4XLP - chains C and D of the 8 polymer chains in the assembly; structure by X-ray diffraction, 4.00 A resolution.

# Chain C
Molecule: DNA-directed RNA polymerase subunit beta
From: Thermus aquaticus
Notes: EC 2.7.7.6
Reference sequence: Q9KWU7 (RPOB_THEAQ); residue numbers follow UniProt; this construct covers 1-1119
Sequence (1119 residues; numbered 1 to 1119; the number before each row is that of its first residue):
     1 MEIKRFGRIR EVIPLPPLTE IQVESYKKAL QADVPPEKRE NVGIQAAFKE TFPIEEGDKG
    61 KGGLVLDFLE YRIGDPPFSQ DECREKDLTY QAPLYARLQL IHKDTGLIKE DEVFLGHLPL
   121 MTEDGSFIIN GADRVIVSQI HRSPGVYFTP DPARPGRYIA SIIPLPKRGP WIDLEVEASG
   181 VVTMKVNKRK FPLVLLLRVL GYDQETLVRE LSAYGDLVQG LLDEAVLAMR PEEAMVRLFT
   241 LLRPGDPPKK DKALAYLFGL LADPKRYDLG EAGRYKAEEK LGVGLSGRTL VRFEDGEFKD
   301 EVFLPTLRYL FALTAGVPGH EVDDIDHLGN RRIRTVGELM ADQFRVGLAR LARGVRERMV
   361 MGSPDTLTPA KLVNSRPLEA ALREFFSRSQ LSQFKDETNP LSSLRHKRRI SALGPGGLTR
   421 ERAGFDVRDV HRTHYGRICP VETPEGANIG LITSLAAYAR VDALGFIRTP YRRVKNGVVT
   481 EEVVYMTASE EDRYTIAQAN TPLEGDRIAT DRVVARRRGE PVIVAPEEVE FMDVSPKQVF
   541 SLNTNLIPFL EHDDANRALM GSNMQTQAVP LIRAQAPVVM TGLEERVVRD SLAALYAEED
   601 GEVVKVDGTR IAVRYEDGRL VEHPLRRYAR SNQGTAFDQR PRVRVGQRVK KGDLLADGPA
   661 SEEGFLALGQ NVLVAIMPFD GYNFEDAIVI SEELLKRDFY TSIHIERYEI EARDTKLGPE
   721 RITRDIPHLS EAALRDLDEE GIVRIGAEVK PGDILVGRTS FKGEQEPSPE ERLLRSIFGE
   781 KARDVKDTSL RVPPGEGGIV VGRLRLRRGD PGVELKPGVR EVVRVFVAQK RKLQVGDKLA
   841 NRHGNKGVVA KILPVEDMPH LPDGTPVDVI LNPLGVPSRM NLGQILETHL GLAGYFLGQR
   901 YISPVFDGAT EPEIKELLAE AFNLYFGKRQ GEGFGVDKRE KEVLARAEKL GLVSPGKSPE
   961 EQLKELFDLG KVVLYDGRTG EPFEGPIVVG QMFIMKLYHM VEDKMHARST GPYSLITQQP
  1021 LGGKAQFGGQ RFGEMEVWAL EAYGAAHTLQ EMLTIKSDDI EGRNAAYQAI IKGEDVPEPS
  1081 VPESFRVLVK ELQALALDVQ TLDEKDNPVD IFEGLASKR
Not modelled in the structure: 1, 57-61, 1119

# Chain D
Molecule: DNA-directed RNA polymerase subunit beta'
From: Thermus aquaticus
Notes: EC 2.7.7.6
Reference sequence: Q9KWU6 (RPOC_THEAQ); numbering as in UniProt (aligned over 1-1524)
Sequence (1524 residues; row label = number of the first residue in the row):
     1 MKKEVRKVRI ALASPEKIRS WSYGEVEKPE TINYRTLKPE RDGLFDERIF GPIKDYECAC
    61 GKYKRQRFEG KVCERCGVEV TRSIVRRYRM GHIELATPAA HIWFVKDVPS KIGTLLDLSA
   121 TELEQVLYFN KYIVLDPKGA VLDGVPVEKR QLLTDEEYRE LRYGKQETYP LPAGVDALVK
   181 DGEEVVKGQE LAPGVVSRMD GVALYRFPRR VRVDYLRKER AALRIPLSAW VEKEAYRPGE
   241 VLAELSEPYL FRAEESGVVE LKDLAEGHLI YLRQEEEVVA RYFLPAGMTP LVVEGEIVEV
   301 GQPLAEGKGL LRLPRHMTAK EVEAEEEGDS VHLTLFLEWT EPKDYKVAPH MNVIVPEGAK
   361 VQAGEKIVAA IDPEEEVIAE AEGVVHLHEP ASILVVKARV YPFEDDVEVT TGDRVAPGDV
   421 LADGGKVKSE IYGRVEVDLV RNVVRVVESY DIDARMGAEA IQELLKELDL EKLERELLEE
   481 MKHPSRARRA KARKRLEVVR AFLDSGNRPE WMILEAVPVL PPDLRPMVQV DGGRFATSDL
   541 NDLYRRLINR NNRLKKLLAQ GAPEIIIRNE KRMLQEAVDA VIDNGRRGSP VTNPGSERPL
   601 RSLTDILSGK QGRFRQNLLG KRVDYSGRSV IVVGPQLKLH QCGLPKRMAL ELFKPFLLKK
   661 MEEKAFAPNV KAARRMLERQ RDIKDEVWDA LEEVIHGKVV LLNRAPTLHR LGIQAFQPVL
   721 VEGQSIQLHP LVCEAFNADF DGDQMAVHVP LSSFAQAEAR IQMLSAHNLL SPASGEPLAK
   781 PSRDIILGLY YITQVRKEKK GAGMAFATPE EALAAYERGE VALNAPIVVA GRETSVGRLK
   841 FVFANPDEAL LAVAHGLLDL QDVVTVRYLG RRLETSPGRI LFARIVGEAV GDEKVAQELI
   901 QMDVPQEKNS LKDLVYQAFL RLGMEKTARL LDALKYYGFT LSTTSGITIG IDDAVIPEEK
   961 QRYLEEADRK LRQIEQAYEM GFLTDRERYD QVIQLWTETT EKVTQAVFKN FEENYPFNPL
  1021 YVMAQSGARG NPQQIRQLCG MRGLMQKPSG ETFEVPVRSS FREGLTVLEY FISSHGARKG
  1081 GADTALRTAD SGYLTRKLVD VAHEIVVREA DCGTTNYISV PLFQMDEVTR TLRLRKRSDI
  1141 ESGLYGRVLA REVEALGRRL EEGRYLSLED VHFLIKAAEA GEVREVPVRS PLTCQTRYGV
  1201 CQKCYGYDLS MARPVSIGEA VGVVAAESIG EPGTQLTMRT FHTGGVAVGT DITQGLPRVI
  1261 ELFEARRPKA KAVISEIDGV VRIEEGEDRL SVFVESEGFS KEYKLPKDAR LLVKDGDYVE
  1321 AGQPLTRGAI DPHQLLEAKG PEAVERYLVD EIQKVYRAQG VKLHDKHIEI VVRQMLKYVE
  1381 VTDPGDSRLL EGQVLEKWDV EALNERLIAE GKVPVAWKPL LMGVTKSALS TKSWLSAASF
  1441 QNTTHVLTEA AIAGKKDELI GLKENVILGR LIPAGTGSDF VRFTQVVDQR TLKAIEEARK
  1501 EAVEAKEKEA PRRPVRREQP GKGL
Not modelled in the structure: 1, 1239-1252, 1506-1524
Metal / ion sites: Zn2+ site 1: Cys-58, Cys-60, Cys-73, Cys-76; Mg2+: Asp-739, Asp-741, Asp-743; Zn2+ site 2: Cys-1112, Cys-1194, Cys-1201, Cys-1204
UniProt features mapped onto this chain:
  - binding site (Zn(2+)): Cys-58, Cys-60, Cys-73, Cys-76, Cys-1112, Cys-1194, Cys-1201, Cys-1204
  - binding site (Mg(2+)): Asp-739, Asp-741, Asp-743

# Interface between chain C and chain D
Contacting residue pairs (379):
  Phe-425(C) / Ala-1082(D)  hydrophobic
  Phe-425(C) / Asp-1083(D)
  Phe-425(C) / Leu-1086(D)  hydrophobic
  Arg-428(C) / Arg-1078(D)  hydrogen bond (backbone-side chain)
  Asp-429(C) / Pro-1048(D)
  Asp-429(C) / Arg-1078(D)
  Asp-429(C) / Lys-1079(D)
  Val-430(C) / Pro-1048(D)
  Val-430(C) / Phe-1071(D)  hydrophobic
  Val-430(C) / His-1075(D)  hydrogen bond (backbone-side chain)
  Val-430(C) / Arg-1078(D)
  His-431(C) / Phe-1071(D)
  His-431(C) / His-1075(D)
  Arg-432(C) / Phe-1071(D)
  His-434(C) / Phe-1071(D)
  Tyr-435(C) / Val-1067(D)
  Tyr-435(C) / Leu-1068(D)  hydrophobic
  Tyr-435(C) / Phe-1071(D)
  Cys-439(C) / Arg-1078(D)  hydrogen bond (backbone-side chain)
  Pro-440(C) / Phe-1071(D)  hydrophobic
  Pro-440(C) / Ser-1074(D)
  Pro-440(C) / Arg-1078(D)  hydrogen bond (backbone-side chain)
  Val-441(C) / Tyr-1070(D)  hydrophobic
  Gly-446(C) / Ala-1085(D)
  Ile-449(C) / Arg-1078(D)
  Ile-449(C) / Gly-1081(D)
  Gly-450(C) / Arg-1078(D)
  Thr-453(C) / Arg-1078(D)
  Gln-498(C) / Val-1067(D)
  Gln-498(C) / Leu-1068(D)
  Val-514(C) / Leu-1068(D)  hydrophobic
  Arg-516(C) / Leu-1068(D)
  Pro-521(C) / Phe-1053(D)
  Pro-521(C) / Ile-1072(D)  hydrophobic
  Pro-536(C) / Val-1067(D)  hydrophobic
  Val-539(C) / Val-1067(D)  hydrophobic
  Phe-540(C) / Tyr-1070(D)  hydrophobic
  Leu-550(C) / Tyr-1070(D)
  Glu-551(C) / Phe-1061(D)
  Glu-551(C) / Gly-1064(D)
  Glu-551(C) / Leu-1065(D)  hydrogen bond (backbone-backbone)
  His-552(C) / Phe-1061(D)  hydrogen bond (side chain-backbone)
  His-552(C) / Arg-1062(D)  hydrogen bond (side chain-backbone)
  His-552(C) / Glu-1063(D)
  His-552(C) / Gly-1064(D)
  Asp-553(C) / Phe-1061(D)
  Asp-553(C) / Tyr-1070(D)  hydrogen bond (backbone-side chain)
  Asp-554(C) / Arg-1042(D)  salt bridge
  Asp-554(C) / Phe-1061(D)
  Asp-554(C) / Tyr-1070(D)
  Ala-555(C) / Tyr-1070(D)
  Ala-555(C) / Ala-1077(D)  hydrophobic
  Ala-558(C) / Tyr-1070(D)
  Ile-676(C) / Thr-948(D)  hydrogen bond (backbone-side chain)
  Met-677(C) / Thr-943(D)
  Met-677(C) / Ile-947(D)
  Pro-678(C) / Asp-784(D)
  Pro-678(C) / Ser-942(D)
  Pro-678(C) / Thr-943(D)  hydrogen bond (backbone-side chain)
  Pro-678(C) / Ile-947(D)
  Phe-679(C) / Thr-943(D)
  Asp-680(C) / Pro-635(D)
  Asp-680(C) / Phe-939(D)
  Asp-680(C) / Thr-940(D)  hydrogen bond
  Asp-680(C) / Thr-943(D)  hydrogen bond (backbone-side chain)
  Gly-681(C) / Val-633(D)
  Gly-681(C) / Pro-635(D)
  Gly-681(C) / Phe-939(D)
  Tyr-682(C) / Val-633(D)
  Tyr-682(C) / Pro-635(D)  hydrophobic
  Phe-684(C) / Val-633(D)  hydrophobic
  Phe-684(C) / Pro-730(D)
  Phe-684(C) / Phe-740(D)
  Phe-684(C) / Ser-782(D)
  Phe-684(C) / Arg-783(D)
  Phe-684(C) / Asp-784(D)
  Glu-685(C) / Cys-733(D)
  Glu-685(C) / Ala-738(D)
  Glu-685(C) / Asp-739(D)
  Glu-685(C) / Phe-740(D)  hydrogen bond (backbone-backbone)
  Glu-685(C) / Arg-783(D)
  Asp-686(C) / Phe-740(D)
  Arg-713(C) / Gly-532(D)
  Arg-713(C) / Gly-533(D)
  Lys-716(C) / Gln-529(D)  hydrogen bond
  Lys-750(C) / Arg-681(D)
  Gln-765(C) / Lys-54(D)
  Gln-765(C) / Glu-57(D)
  Glu-766(C) / Arg-65(D)  salt bridge
  Pro-769(C) / Arg-65(D)
  Lys-816(C) / Arg-534(D)
  Gln-834(C) / Gln-724(D)
  Val-835(C) / Ser-725(D)  hydrogen bond (backbone-side chain)
  Gly-836(C) / Val-630(D)
  Gly-836(C) / Val-632(D)
  Gly-836(C) / Ser-725(D)  hydrogen bond (backbone-side chain)
  Lys-838(C) / Asp-741(D)
  Lys-846(C) / Asp-741(D)
  Gly-847(C) / Phe-740(D)
  Val-848(C) / Ile-631(D)
  Val-848(C) / Phe-740(D)
  Val-848(C) / Asp-741(D)
  Val-848(C) / Gly-742(D)
  Val-849(C) / Val-632(D)
  Ala-850(C) / Val-632(D)  hydrophobic
  Asn-872(C) / Asp-784(D)  hydrogen bond
  Pro-873(C) / Ile-947(D)
  Pro-873(C) / Ile-949(D)
  Leu-874(C) / Arg-783(D)
  Leu-874(C) / Asp-784(D)
  Leu-874(C) / Met-1023(D)  hydrophobic
  Leu-874(C) / Arg-1029(D)  hydrogen bond (backbone-side chain)
  Val-876(C) / Ile-949(D)  hydrophobic
  Pro-877(C) / Ile-949(D)
  Pro-877(C) / Leu-1020(D)  hydrophobic
  Pro-877(C) / Arg-1029(D)
  Pro-877(C) / Leu-1038(D)
  Ser-878(C) / Arg-1029(D)  hydrogen bond
  Ser-878(C) / Gln-1034(D)  hydrogen bond (backbone-side chain)
  Arg-879(C) / Arg-1029(D)
  Met-880(C) / Gln-1034(D)
  Met-880(C) / Gln-1037(D)
  Met-880(C) / Leu-1038(D)  hydrophobic
  Met-880(C) / Phe-1061(D)  hydrophobic
  Leu-882(C) / Leu-1038(D)  hydrophobic
  Leu-882(C) / Arg-1062(D)
  Ile-885(C) / Ile-949(D)
  Ile-885(C) / Gly-950(D)
  Ile-885(C) / Ile-951(D)
  Leu-886(C) / Ile-951(D)  hydrophobic
  His-889(C) / Gly-950(D)
  His-889(C) / Ile-951(D)  hydrogen bond (side chain-backbone)
  Phe-906(C) / Leu-1065(D)
  Phe-906(C) / Thr-1066(D)
  Phe-906(C) / Val-1067(D)
  Phe-906(C) / Tyr-1070(D)  hydrophobic
  Glu-911(C) / Ile-951(D)
  Glu-911(C) / Arg-1062(D)  salt bridge
  Lys-915(C) / Asp-952(D)  salt bridge
  Arg-946(C) / Arg-796(D)
  Arg-946(C) / Asp-859(D)  salt bridge
  Lys-949(C) / Arg-796(D)
  Lys-949(C) / Glu-798(D)
  Lys-949(C) / Asp-859(D)  salt bridge
  Leu-950(C) / Phe-1017(D)  hydrophobic
  Leu-969(C) / Asp-952(D)
  Lys-971(C) / Thr-948(D)
  Lys-971(C) / Asp-953(D)  salt bridge
  Phe-983(C) / Thr-943(D)
  Glu-984(C) / Tyr-791(D)  hydrogen bond
  Glu-984(C) / Leu-860(D)
  Glu-984(C) / Thr-944(D)  hydrogen bond (backbone-backbone)
  Glu-984(C) / Ser-945(D)
  Gly-985(C) / Ser-945(D)  hydrogen bond (backbone-backbone)
  Pro-986(C) / Gly-946(D)
  Pro-986(C) / Thr-948(D)
  Ile-987(C) / Gly-946(D)
  Ile-987(C) / Thr-948(D)
  Val-988(C) / Thr-948(D)
  Val-988(C) / Ile-949(D)
  Val-1001(C) / Ser-629(D)
  Val-1001(C) / Val-630(D)  hydrophobic
  Val-1001(C) / Gln-724(D)
  Val-1001(C) / Ser-725(D)
  Glu-1002(C) / Gln-724(D)
  Lys-1004(C) / Arg-628(D)
  Lys-1004(C) / Gln-744(D)
  Met-1005(C) / Arg-628(D)
  Met-1005(C) / Ser-629(D)
  Met-1005(C) / Met-648(D)  hydrophobic
  Met-1005(C) / Gln-724(D)
  His-1006(C) / Gly-627(D)
  His-1006(C) / Arg-628(D)  hydrogen bond (backbone-backbone)
  His-1006(C) / Met-648(D)
  Ala-1007(C) / Ser-626(D)
  Ala-1007(C) / Gly-627(D)
  Ala-1007(C) / Met-648(D)  hydrophobic
  Ala-1007(C) / Leu-652(D)  hydrophobic
  Arg-1008(C) / Tyr-625(D)  hydrogen bond (backbone-backbone)
  Arg-1008(C) / Ser-626(D)  hydrogen bond (backbone-backbone)
  Arg-1008(C) / Leu-652(D)
  Ser-1009(C) / Asp-624(D)
  Ser-1009(C) / Tyr-625(D)  hydrogen bond (backbone-backbone)
  Ser-1009(C) / Glu-651(D)  hydrogen bond
  Ser-1009(C) / Lys-654(D)
  Thr-1010(C) / Tyr-625(D)
  Tyr-1013(C) / Asp-624(D)  hydrogen bond
  Leu-1015(C) / Arg-87(D)
  Leu-1015(C) / Pro-526(D)  hydrophobic
  Ile-1016(C) / Arg-87(D)  hydrogen bond (backbone-side chain)
  Ile-1016(C) / Leu-524(D)
  Ile-1016(C) / Pro-526(D)
  Thr-1017(C) / Arg-613(D)
  Thr-1017(C) / Asn-617(D)
  Gln-1019(C) / Asn-617(D)  hydrogen bond (side chain-backbone)
  Gln-1019(C) / Gly-620(D)
  Gln-1019(C) / Lys-621(D)
  Pro-1020(C) / Arg-622(D)
  Pro-1020(C) / Asp-624(D)
  Leu-1021(C) / Arg-622(D)
  Gly-1022(C) / Arg-622(D)
  Gly-1029(C) / Arg-622(D)  hydrogen bond (backbone-side chain)
  Gly-1029(C) / Val-623(D)
  Gly-1029(C) / Ser-626(D)
  Gln-1030(C) / Lys-621(D)
  Gln-1030(C) / Arg-622(D)
  Gln-1030(C) / Val-623(D)  hydrogen bond (backbone-backbone)
  Gln-1030(C) / Ser-626(D)  hydrogen bond (backbone-side chain)
  Gln-1030(C) / Gly-627(D)
  Gln-1030(C) / Arg-628(D)
  Gln-1030(C) / His-748(D)
  Arg-1031(C) / Arg-615(D)
  Arg-1031(C) / Gln-616(D)  hydrogen bond (side chain-backbone)
  Arg-1031(C) / Gly-620(D)
  Arg-1031(C) / Lys-621(D)
  Arg-1031(C) / Arg-622(D)
  Phe-1032(C) / Gly-620(D)
  Phe-1032(C) / Lys-621(D)  hydrogen bond (backbone-backbone)
  Phe-1032(C) / His-748(D)
  Glu-1034(C) / Arg-615(D)  salt bridge
  Glu-1034(C) / Leu-619(D)
  Glu-1034(C) / Arg-1096(D)  salt bridge
  Met-1035(C) / Thr-707(D)
  Met-1035(C) / Glu-1227(D)
  Glu-1036(C) / Asn-703(D)
  Glu-1036(C) / Thr-707(D)  hydrogen bond
  Glu-1036(C) / Ile-713(D)
  Val-1037(C) / Leu-619(D)
  Trp-1038(C) / Arg-1096(D)
  Trp-1038(C) / Val-1099(D)
  Trp-1038(C) / Val-1223(D)
  Trp-1038(C) / Glu-1227(D)
  Ala-1039(C) / Arg-710(D)
  Ala-1039(C) / Glu-1227(D)  hydrogen bond (backbone-side chain)
  Leu-1040(C) / Ile-713(D)  hydrophobic
  Glu-1041(C) / Val-1223(D)
  Glu-1041(C) / Leu-1462(D)
  Glu-1041(C) / Val-1466(D)
  Glu-1041(C) / Ile-1472(D)
  Ala-1042(C) / Arg-710(D)  hydrogen bond (backbone-side chain)
  Ala-1042(C) / Glu-1219(D)
  Ala-1042(C) / Val-1224(D)  hydrophobic
  Ala-1042(C) / Glu-1227(D)
  Tyr-1043(C) / Arg-710(D)  hydrogen bond (side chain-backbone)
  Tyr-1043(C) / Leu-711(D)
  Tyr-1043(C) / Ile-713(D)  hydrogen bond (side chain-backbone)
  Tyr-1043(C) / Gln-714(D)
  Tyr-1043(C) / Gln-762(D)
  Tyr-1043(C) / Met-763(D)  hydrophobic
  Tyr-1043(C) / Asn-768(D)
  Gly-1044(C) / Gln-762(D)
  Gly-1044(C) / Gly-1475(D)
  Gly-1044(C) / Thr-1476(D)  hydrogen bond (backbone-backbone)
  Ala-1045(C) / Glu-758(D)
  Ala-1045(C) / Met-763(D)  hydrophobic
  Ala-1046(C) / Glu-758(D)  hydrogen bond (backbone-side chain)
  Ala-1046(C) / Leu-1471(D)  hydrophobic
  Ala-1046(C) / Ile-1472(D)  hydrophobic
  Ala-1046(C) / Thr-1476(D)
  Ala-1046(C) / Gly-1477(D)
  His-1047(C) / Phe-754(D)
  His-1047(C) / Glu-758(D)  salt bridge
  His-1047(C) / Leu-1471(D)
  Thr-1048(C) / Leu-701(D)
  Thr-1048(C) / Ala-755(D)  hydrogen bond (side chain-backbone)
  Thr-1048(C) / Glu-758(D)  hydrogen bond (backbone-side chain)
  Thr-1048(C) / Met-763(D)
  Leu-1049(C) / Ile-1472(D)  hydrophobic
  Gln-1050(C) / Gly-1469(D)
  Gln-1050(C) / Arg-1470(D)  hydrogen bond (side chain-backbone)
  Gln-1050(C) / Leu-1471(D)  hydrogen bond (side chain-backbone)
  Glu-1051(C) / Pro-750(D)
  Glu-1051(C) / Leu-751(D)  hydrogen bond (side chain-backbone)
  Glu-1051(C) / Ser-752(D)  hydrogen bond (side chain-backbone)
  Glu-1051(C) / Ala-755(D)
  Met-1052(C) / Val-623(D)
  Met-1052(C) / His-748(D)
  Leu-1053(C) / Leu-618(D)
  Leu-1053(C) / Lys-621(D)  hydrogen bond (backbone-side chain)
  Leu-1053(C) / Val-1466(D)  hydrophobic
  Thr-1054(C) / Gly-1469(D)
  Lys-1056(C) / Val-623(D)
  Lys-1056(C) / Asp-624(D)  hydrogen bond (backbone-backbone)
  Lys-1056(C) / Val-749(D)  hydrogen bond (side chain-backbone)
  Lys-1056(C) / Pro-750(D)
  Lys-1056(C) / Leu-751(D)
  Ser-1057(C) / Lys-621(D)
  Ser-1057(C) / Arg-622(D)
  Ser-1057(C) / Val-623(D)
  Ser-1057(C) / Asp-624(D)
  Asp-1058(C) / Lys-621(D)  salt bridge
  Arg-1063(C) / Asp-624(D)
  Tyr-1067(C) / Tyr-625(D)
  Tyr-1067(C) / Pro-655(D)  hydrophobic
  Tyr-1067(C) / Leu-658(D)
  Tyr-1067(C) / Arg-674(D)
  Ile-1070(C) / Pro-655(D)  hydrophobic
  Ile-1070(C) / Phe-656(D)  hydrophobic
  Ile-1070(C) / Lys-659(D)
  Ile-1071(C) / Pro-655(D)  hydrophobic
  Ile-1071(C) / Leu-658(D)  hydrophobic
  Ile-1071(C) / Lys-659(D)
  Ile-1071(C) / Val-670(D)  hydrophobic
  Lys-1072(C) / Lys-659(D)
  Gly-1073(C) / Lys-659(D)
  Asp-1075(C) / Ser-752(D)
  Asp-1075(C) / Ser-753(D)  hydrogen bond (side chain-backbone)
  Val-1076(C) / Ser-752(D)
  Pro-1082(C) / Lys-621(D)
  Pro-1082(C) / Leu-1468(D)
  Pro-1082(C) / Gly-1469(D)
  Glu-1083(C) / Arg-87(D)  salt bridge
  Glu-1083(C) / Tyr-88(D)
  Ser-1084(C) / Asn-617(D)
  Ser-1084(C) / Leu-618(D)
  Ser-1084(C) / Lys-621(D)
  Phe-1085(C) / Ile-1467(D)
  Phe-1085(C) / Leu-1468(D)  hydrophobic
  Arg-1086(C) / Tyr-88(D)  hydrogen bond
  Val-1087(C) / Arg-87(D)
  Val-1087(C) / Leu-524(D)  hydrophobic
  Leu-1088(C) / Leu-607(D)  hydrophobic
  Leu-1088(C) / Arg-613(D)
  Leu-1088(C) / Leu-618(D)  hydrophobic
  Lys-1090(C) / Tyr-88(D)
  Lys-1090(C) / Met-90(D)
  Lys-1090(C) / Leu-520(D)
  Lys-1090(C) / Leu-524(D)
  Glu-1091(C) / Leu-520(D)
  Glu-1091(C) / Ile-606(D)
  Glu-1091(C) / Arg-613(D)  salt bridge
  Leu-1092(C) / Leu-607(D)  hydrophobic
  Leu-1092(C) / Leu-1447(D)  hydrophobic
  Gln-1093(C) / Trp-21(D)
  Gln-1093(C) / Met-90(D)
  Gln-1093(C) / Pro-518(D)
  Ala-1094(C) / Met-90(D)
  Ala-1094(C) / Pro-518(D)
  Ala-1094(C) / Leu-520(D)  hydrophobic
  Ala-1094(C) / Leu-603(D)
  Leu-1095(C) / His-101(D)  hydrogen bond (backbone-side chain)
  Leu-1095(C) / Trp-103(D)  hydrophobic
  Leu-1095(C) / Ile-582(D)  hydrophobic
  Leu-1095(C) / Leu-603(D)  hydrophobic
  Leu-1095(C) / Leu-607(D)  hydrophobic
  Ala-1096(C) / Ala-13(D)  hydrogen bond (backbone-backbone)
  Ala-1096(C) / Leu-514(D)  hydrophobic
  Ala-1096(C) / Pro-518(D)  hydrophobic
  Leu-1097(C) / Ala-11(D)
  Leu-1097(C) / Trp-21(D)
  Leu-1097(C) / Trp-103(D)  hydrophobic
  Asp-1098(C) / Ile-10(D)
  Asp-1098(C) / Ala-11(D)  hydrogen bond (backbone-backbone)
  Asp-1098(C) / Ala-13(D)
  Asp-1098(C) / Trp-21(D)
  Val-1099(C) / Arg-9(D)
  Gln-1100(C) / Val-8(D)
  Gln-1100(C) / Arg-9(D)  hydrogen bond (backbone-backbone)
  Thr-1101(C) / Lys-7(D)
  Leu-1102(C) / Glu-4(D)
  Leu-1102(C) / Val-5(D)
  Leu-1102(C) / Arg-6(D)
  Leu-1102(C) / Lys-7(D)  hydrogen bond (backbone-backbone)
  Leu-1102(C) / Arg-9(D)
  Asp-1103(C) / Glu-4(D)
  Asp-1103(C) / Lys-7(D)
  Glu-1104(C) / Lys-3(D)  salt bridge
  Asp-1106(C) / Lys-7(D)  salt bridge
  Phe-1112(C) / Tyr-88(D)  hydrophobic
  Leu-1115(C) / Tyr-23(D)  hydrogen bond (backbone-side chain)
  Leu-1115(C) / Val-85(D)  hydrophobic
  Leu-1115(C) / Tyr-88(D)  hydrophobic
  Leu-1115(C) / Arg-89(D)  hydrogen bond (backbone-side chain)
  Ala-1116(C) / Tyr-23(D)  hydrogen bond (backbone-side chain)
  Ala-1116(C) / Tyr-88(D)  hydrophobic
  Ser-1117(C) / Tyr-23(D)
  Lys-1118(C) / Ser-20(D)
  Lys-1118(C) / Ser-22(D)
  Lys-1118(C) / Tyr-23(D)  hydrogen bond (backbone-side chain)
Also at the interface, not in a pair above, chain C (180 interface residues in all): Glu-442, Thr-443, Asn-500, Ala-515, Gly-519, Glu-520, Ala-687, Glu-711, Pro-751, Lys-851, Arg-978, Gly-1011, Gln-1018, Gly-1023, Phe-1027, Ile-1055, Ser-1080, Val-1109
Also at the interface, not in a pair above, chain D (193 interface residues in all): Leu-12, Ile-18, Leu-37, Ile-84, Pro-521, Asp-523, Val-528, Tyr-544, Thr-604, Phe-614, Gln-636, Arg-647, His-709, Gly-723, Ala-746, Leu-787, Gln-861, Ala-1028, Lys-1047, Thr-1095, Ala-1220, Ala-1451, Lys-1456, Ala-1474

# In short
The interface between chain C and chain D involves 180 residues on one side and 193 on the other; the contacts
include 64 hydrogen bonds and 15 salt bridges. Polar contacts include Asp-554(C)/Arg-1042(D),
Glu-766(C)/Arg-65(D) and Glu-911(C)/Arg-1062(D).
Here chain C is DNA-directed RNA polymerase subunit beta and chain D is DNA-directed RNA polymerase subunit
beta', both from Thermus aquaticus. Entry 4XLP (Crystal structure of T.aquaticus transcription initiation
complex containing upstream fork promoter) was determined by X-ray diffraction, deposited together with 4XLN
and 4XLQ.
